8WI7 - chains 8 and A of the 51 polymer chains in the assembly; structure by electron microscopy, 3.50 A resolution.

== Chain 8 ==
Protein: 50S ribosomal protein L35
From: Mycolicibacterium smegmatis MC2 155
Reference sequence: A0QYU7 (RL35_MYCS2); numbering as in UniProt (aligned over 1-64)
Amino-acid sequence (64 residues; each row starts with the number of its first residue):
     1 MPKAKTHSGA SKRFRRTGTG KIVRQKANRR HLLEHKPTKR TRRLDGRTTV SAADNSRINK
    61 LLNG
Unresolved in the structure: 1, 64

== Chain A ==
Molecule: 23S rRNA
From: Mycolicibacterium smegmatis MC2 155
Sequence (3119 nucleotides; row label = number of the first residue in the row):
     2 AAGUGUUUAA GGGCGCAUGG UGGAUGCCUU GGCACUGGGA GCCGAUGAAG GACGUAGGAG
    62 GCUGCGAUAA GCCUCGGGGA GCUGUCAACC GAGCGUUGAU CCGAGGAUGU CCGAAUGGGG
   122 AAACCCGGCA CGAGUGAUGU CGUGUCACCA GGCGCUGAAU AUAUAGGCGU CUGGGGGGAA
   182 CGCGGGGAAG UGAAACAUCU CAGUACCCGU AGGAAGAGAA AACAAAAUGU GAUUCCGUGA
   242 GUAGUGGCGA GCGAAAGCGG AGGAUGGCUA AACCGUAUGC AUGUGAUACC GGGUAGGGGU
   302 UGUGUGUGCG GGGUUGUGGG ACCUAUCUUU CCGGCUCUAC CUGGCUGGAG GGCAGUGAGA
   362 AAAUGUUGUG GUUAGCGGAA AUGGCUUGGG AUGGCCUGCC GUAGACGGUG AGAGCCCGGU
   422 ACGUGAAAAC CCGACGUCUG UCUUGAUGGU GUUCCCGAGU AGCAGCGGGC CCGUGGAAUC
   482 UGCUGUGAAU CUGCCGGGAC CACCCGGUAA GCCUGAAUAC UUCCCAGUGA CCGAUAGCGG
   542 AUUAGUACCG UGAGGGAAUG GUGAAAAGUA CCCCGGGAGG GGAGUGAAAG AGUACCUGAA
   602 ACCGUGCGCU UACAAUCCGU CAGAGCCCUC GACGUGUCGU GGGGUGAUGG CGUGCCUUUU
   662 GAAGAAUGAG CCUGCGAGUC AGGGACAUGU CGCGAGGUUA ACCCGGGUGG GGUAGCCGCA
   722 GCGAAAGCGA GUCUGAAUAG GGCGUAUCCA CACAAGAGUG UGUGGUGUAG UGGUGUGUUC
   782 UGGACCCGAA GCGGAGUGAU CUACCCAUGG CCAGGGUGAA GCGCGGGUAA GACCGCGUGG
   842 AGGCCCGAAC CCACUUAGGU UGAAGACUGA GGGGAUGAGC UGUGGGUAGG GGUGAAAGGC
   902 CAAUCAAACU CCGUGAUAGC UGGUUCUCCC CGAAAUGCAU UUAGGUGCAG CGUCGCAUGU
   962 UUCUUGCCGG AGGUAGAGCU ACUGGAUGGC CGAUGGGCCC CACAGGGUUA CUGACGUCAG
  1022 CCAAACUCCG AAUGCCGGUA AGUCCAAGAG UGCGGCAGUG AGACGGCGGG GGAUAAGCUC
  1082 CGUGCGUCGA GAGGGAAACA GCCCAGAUCG CCGGCUAAGG CCCCUAAGCG UGUGCUAAGU
  1142 GGAAAAGGAU GUGCAGUCGC GAAGACAACC AGGAGGUUGG CUUAGAAGCA GCCACCCUUG
  1202 AAAGAGUGCG UAAUAGCUCA CUGGUCAAGU GAUUGUGCGC CGAUAAUGUA GCGGGGCUCA
  1262 AGCACACCGC CGAAGCCGCG GCAGCCAACG UGUUGGCUGG GUAGGGGAGC GUCCUGCAUC
  1322 CGGUGAAGCC GCCGAGUGAU CGAGUGGUGG AGGGUGUGGG AGUGAGAAUG CAGGCAUGAG
  1382 UAGCGAUUAG GCAAGUGAGA ACCUUGCCCG CCGAAAGACC AAGGGUUCCU GGGCCAGGCC
  1442 AGUCCGCCCA GGGUGAGUCG GGACCUAAGG CGAGGCCGAC AGGCGUAGUC GAUGGACAAC
  1502 GGGUUGAUAU UCCCGUACCC GUGUAUGUGC GUCCAUGAUG AAUCAGCGGU ACUAACCAUC
  1562 CAAAACCACC GUGACCGCAC CUUUCGGGGU GUGGCGUUGG UGGGGCUGCA UGGGACCUUC
  1622 GUUGGUAGUA GUCAAGCGAU GGGGUGACGC AGGAAGGUAG CCGUACCGGU CAGUGGUAAU
  1682 ACCGGGGUAA GCCUGUAGGG AGUCAGAUAG GUAAAUCCGU CUGGCAUAUA UCCUGAGAGG
  1742 UGAUGCAUAG CCGAGUGAGG CGAAUUCGGU GAUCCUAUGC UGCCGAGAAA AGCCUCUAGC
  1802 GAGGACAUAC ACGGCCCGUA CCCCAAACCA ACACAGGUGG UCAGGUAGAG AAUACUAAGG
  1862 CGUACGAGUG AACUAUGGUU AAGGAACUCG GCAAAAUGCC CCCGUAACUU CGGGAGAAGG
  1922 GGGACCCACA UGGCGUGUAA GCCUUUACGG CCCAAGCGUG AGUGGGUGGC ACAAACCAGU
  1982 GAGAAGCGAC UGUUUACUAA AAACACAGGU CCGUGCGAAG UCGCAAGACG AUGUAUACGG
  2042 ACUGACGCCU GCCCGGUGCU GGAAGGUUAA GAGGACCCGU UAACUCCCUU UGGGGGUGAA
  2102 GCGGAGAAUU UAAGCCCCAG UAAACGGCGG UGGUAACUAU AACCAUCCUA AGGUAGCGAA
  2162 AUUCCUUGUC GGGUAAGUUC CGACCUGCAC GAAUGGCGUA ACGACUUCUC AACUGUCUCA
  2222 ACCAUAGACU CGGCGAAAUU GCACUACGAG UAAAGAUGCU CGUUACGCGC GGCAGGACGA
  2282 AAAGACCCCG GGACCUUCAC UACAACUUGG UAUUGGUGCU CGAUACGGUU UGUGUAGGAU
  2342 AGGUGGGAGA CUGUGAAGCU CACACGCCAG UGUGGGUGGA GUCGUUGUUG AAAUACCACU
  2402 CUGAUCGUAU UGGGCCUCUA ACCUCGGACC GUAUAUCCGG UUCAGGGACA GUGCCUGGUG
  2462 GGUAGUUUAA CUGGGGCGGU UGCCUCCUAA AAUGUAACGG AGGCGCCCAA AGGUUCCCUC
  2522 AACCUGGACG GCAAUCAGGU GUUGAGUGUA AGUGCACAAG GGAGCUUGAC UGCGAGACGG
  2582 ACAUGUCGAG CAGGGACGAA AGUCGGGACU AGUGAUCCGG CACCUCUGAG UGGAAGGGGU
  2642 GUCGCUCAAC GGAUAAAAGG UACCCCGGGG AUAACAGGCU GAUCUUCCCC AAGAGUCCAU
  2702 AUCGACGGGA UGGUUUGGCA CCUCGAUGUC GGCUCGUCGC AUCCUGGGGC UGGAGCAGGU
  2762 CCCAAGGGUU GGGCUGUUCG CCCAUUAAAG CGGCACGCGA GCUGGGUUUA GAACGUCGUG
  2822 AGACAGUUCG GUCUCUAUCC GCCGCGCGCG UCAGAAGCUU GAGGAAACCU GUCCCUAGUA
  2882 CGAGAGGACC GGGACGGACG AACCUCUGGU AUACCAGUUG UCCCACCAGG GGCACGGCUG
  2942 GAUAGCCACG UUCGGACAGG AUAACCGCUG AAAGCAUCUA AGCGGGAAAC CUCUUCCAAG
  3002 ACCAGGCUUC UCACCCUCUA GGAGGGAUAA GGCCCCCCGC AGACCACGGG AUUGAUAGAC
  3062 CAGACCUGGA AGCCUAGUAA UAGGUGCAGG GAACUGGCAC UAACCGGCCG AAAACUUAC
Unresolved in the structure: 1171-1220, 1564-1607

== Chain 8 / chain A interface ==
Residue-residue contacts (84; chain 8 residue first):
  Pro2(8) with A682(A), base contact; G683(A), hydrogen bond to the base; U782(A), base contact
  Lys3(8) with A241(A), hydrogen bond to the phosphate; G242(A), salt bridge to the phosphate; G685(A), sugar contact
  Ala4(8) with G242(A), base contact; G685(A), hydrogen bond to the sugar
  Lys5(8) with G242(A), base contact; C253(A), salt bridge to the phosphate; G254(A), salt bridge to the phosphate
  Thr6(8) with G242(A), sugar contact; U243(A), hydrogen bond to the phosphate
  His7(8) with A251(A), salt bridge to the phosphate
  Ser8(8) with G247(A), base contact; G252(A), hydrogen bond to the base; C253(A), hydrogen bond to the base
  Lys12(8) with U246(A), hydrogen bond to the base; G247(A), hydrogen bond to the base; C249(A), hydrogen bond to the base
  Arg13(8) with G250(A), salt bridge to the phosphate; U2617(A), hydrogen bond to the sugar; C2618(A), sugar contact
  Arg15(8) with G724(A), salt bridge to the phosphate; A725(A), salt bridge to the phosphate
  Thr17(8) with C723(A), phosphate contact; C744(A), sugar contact; G745(A), phosphate contact
  Gly18(8) with G722(A), sugar contact; C723(A), hydrogen bond to the phosphate
  Thr19(8) with G745(A), hydrogen bond to the phosphate; U746(A), phosphate contact
  Lys21(8) with G745(A), phosphate contact
  Arg24(8) with A2584(A), salt bridge to the phosphate; U2585(A), salt bridge to the phosphate
  Lys26(8) with U2585(A), phosphate contact
  Ala27(8) with U2585(A), hydrogen bond to the phosphate; A2616(A), phosphate contact
  Asn28(8) with U2585(A), phosphate contact; G2586(A), phosphate contact; A2616(A), sugar contact; U2617(A), hydrogen bond to the phosphate
  Arg29(8) with U2617(A), phosphate contact; G2642(A), salt bridge to the phosphate
  Arg30(8) with U2617(A), phosphate contact; C2618(A), salt bridge to the phosphate; U2643(A), base contact; C2644(A), base contact
  His31(8) with A2616(A), salt bridge to the phosphate; C2644(A), base contact; G2645(A), hydrogen bond to the base; C2646(A), base contact
  Leu32(8) with G2615(A), sugar contact; A2616(A), phosphate contact; C2644(A), hydrogen bond to the phosphate
  Leu33(8) with U2643(A), phosphate contact; C2644(A), hydrogen bond to the phosphate
  Glu34(8) with C2644(A), phosphate contact
  His35(8) with G2615(A), salt bridge to the phosphate
  Pro37(8) with G2607(A), phosphate contact
  Thr38(8) with U2572(A), hydrogen bond to the phosphate; G2573(A), phosphate contact
  Lys39(8) with G2575(A), base contact; C2588(A), salt bridge to the phosphate; G2589(A), salt bridge to the phosphate; G2607(A), salt bridge to the phosphate
  Arg40(8) with G2586(A), salt bridge to the phosphate; U2587(A), salt bridge to the phosphate
  Arg42(8) with C2574(A), base contact; G2575(A), hydrogen bond to the base
  Arg43(8) with G2586(A), salt bridge to the phosphate; U2587(A), salt bridge to the phosphate
  Leu44(8) with G2586(A), phosphate contact
  Arg47(8) with G724(A), salt bridge to the phosphate; A725(A), salt bridge to the phosphate
  Ser51(8) with C2583(A), hydrogen bond to the phosphate
  Ala53(8) with C949(A), phosphate contact; A950(A), phosphate contact; A2582(A), sugar contact
  Asp54(8) with C2583(A), hydrogen bond to the sugar
  Arg57(8) with G948(A), hydrogen bond to the sugar; C949(A), phosphate contact
  Asn63(8) with A686(A), sugar contact; C687(A), phosphate contact
Also at the interface, not in a pair above, chain 8 (43 interface residues in all): Lys36, Asp45, Ala52, Asn55, Asn59
Also at the interface, not in a pair above, chain A (58 interface residues in all): G240, G245, G743, C1054, G1055, C2571, G2606, U2614, U2641

== In short ==
The interface between chain 8 and chain A involves 43 residues on one side and 58 on the other; the contacts
include 22 hydrogen bonds and 22 salt bridges. Polar contacts include Pro2(8)-G683(A), Ser8(8)-G252(A) and
Ser8(8)-C253(A).
Here chain 8 is 50S ribosomal protein L35 and chain A is 23S rRNA, both from Mycolicibacterium smegmatis MC2
155. Entry 8WI7 (Cryo- EM structure of Mycobacterium smegmatis 70S ribosome, bS1 and RafH) was determined by
electron microscopy together with 8WHX, 8WHY, 8WI8, 8WI9, 8WIB, 8WIC, 8WID and 8WIF from the same study.
